4MRN - chains A and B; structure by X-ray diffraction, 2.50 A resolution.

Chain A (and B):
Name: ABC transporter related protein
From: Novosphingobium aromaticivorans
Notes: chain B of this document is another copy of the same molecule, construct and numbering; everything in this record applies to it too
Reference sequence: Q2G506 (Q2G506_NOVAD); residues 1-608 here = UniProt positions 1-608
Chain sequence (614 residues; each row starts with the number of its first residue):
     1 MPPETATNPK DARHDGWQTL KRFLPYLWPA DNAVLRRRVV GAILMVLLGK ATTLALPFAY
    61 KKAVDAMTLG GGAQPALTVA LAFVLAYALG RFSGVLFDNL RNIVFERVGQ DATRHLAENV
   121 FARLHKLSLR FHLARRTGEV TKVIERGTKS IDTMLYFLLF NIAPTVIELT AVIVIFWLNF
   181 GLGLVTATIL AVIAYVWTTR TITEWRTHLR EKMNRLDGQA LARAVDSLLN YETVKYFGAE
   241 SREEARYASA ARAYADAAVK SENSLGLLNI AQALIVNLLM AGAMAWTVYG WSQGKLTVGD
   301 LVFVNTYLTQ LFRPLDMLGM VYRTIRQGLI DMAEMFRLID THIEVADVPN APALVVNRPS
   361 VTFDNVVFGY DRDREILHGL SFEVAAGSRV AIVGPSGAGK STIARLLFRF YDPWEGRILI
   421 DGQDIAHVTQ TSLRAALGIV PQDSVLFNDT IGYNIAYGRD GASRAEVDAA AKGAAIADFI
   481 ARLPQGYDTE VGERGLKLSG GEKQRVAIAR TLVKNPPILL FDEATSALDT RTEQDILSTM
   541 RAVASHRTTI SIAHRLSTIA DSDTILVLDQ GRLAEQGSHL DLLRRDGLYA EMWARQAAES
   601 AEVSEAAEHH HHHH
Unresolved in the structure: 1-7, 608-614 (chain B: 1-8, 607-614)
Modified positions: Mse1 (selenomethionine); Mse45, Mse67, Mse154, Mse213, Mse280, Mse284, Mse317, Mse320, Mse332, Mse335, Mse540, Mse592 (selenomethionine; parent Met)
Differences from the reference sequence: expression tag (609-614)
UniProt features mapped onto this chain:
  - binding site (glutathione): R206 to R210, N269 to Q272, D316 to G319
  - binding site (ATP): Y370, G394 to R405
  - mutagenesis: Y195 (Y195F: Strongly increases basal rate of ATP hydrolysis), N269 (N269A: Increases basal rate of ATP hydrolysis and abolishes stimulation of ATP hydrolysis by glutathione), Q272 (Q272A: Abolishes glutathione-dependent ATP hydrolysis), G319 (G319L: Abolishes glutathione-dependent ATP hydrolysis), E523 (E523Q: Abolishes transporter activity)
From the paper describing this entry:
  - mutagenesis - Y195F, Y195F/Q272A, N269A: increased catalytic activity
  - mutagenesis - Q272A: abolished catalytic activity

Chain A / chain B interface:
Contacting residue pairs - 194 pairs, chain A then chain B:
  Y60(A) - Mse284(B)  hydrophobic
  Y60(A) - V302(B)
  Y60(A) - N305(B)
  Mse67(A) - V288(B)  hydrophobic
  Mse67(A) - W291(B)
  Mse67(A) - V298(B)  hydrophobic
  Mse67(A) - L301(B)
  T68(A) - T68(B)
  L77(A) - V288(B)  hydrophobic
  L77(A) - Y289(B)  hydrophobic
  L77(A) - S292(B)
  A80(A) - V288(B)  hydrophobic
  L81(A) - A285(B)
  L81(A) - V288(B)  hydrophobic
  V84(A) - Mse284(B)  hydrophobic
  V84(A) - A285(B)
  V84(A) - V288(B)  hydrophobic
  L85(A) - A285(B)  hydrophobic
  Y87(A) - Mse284(B)
  Y87(A) - N305(B)  hydrogen bond
  A88(A) - N277(B)
  A88(A) - A281(B)  hydrophobic
  R91(A) - N277(B)  hydrogen bond
  R91(A) - Mse280(B)
  F92(A) - I270(B)
  F92(A) - A273(B)
  F92(A) - L274(B)  hydrophobic
  F92(A) - N277(B)
  V95(A) - N269(B)
  V95(A) - A273(B)  hydrophobic
  L96(A) - I270(B)  hydrophobic
  N99(A) - L265(B)
  N99(A) - G266(B)
  N99(A) - N269(B)  hydrogen bond
  I103(A) - N263(B)
  E106(A) - V259(B)
  E106(A) - E262(B)
  R107(A) - D256(B)  salt bridge
  R107(A) - V259(B)
  Q110(A) - Y254(B)
  Q110(A) - A255(B)
  Q110(A) - A258(B)
  R114(A) - A251(B)
  R114(A) - R252(B)
  A117(A) - Y247(B)
  E118(A) - A248(B)
  F121(A) - A224(B)
  F121(A) - S227(B)
  F121(A) - L228(B)  hydrophobic
  F121(A) - E243(B)
  F121(A) - E244(B)
  F121(A) - Y247(B)  hydrophobic
  A122(A) - E244(B)
  L124(A) - L228(B)  hydrophobic
  L124(A) - Y231(B)
  H125(A) - S227(B)  hydrogen bond
  H125(A) - Y231(B)
  H125(A) - K235(B)  hydrogen bond (backbone-side chain)
  H125(A) - E240(B)
  L127(A) - Y231(B)  hydrogen bond (backbone-side chain)
  S128(A) - Y231(B)
  L129(A) - Y231(B)  hydrophobic
  L129(A) - E232(B)
  L133(A) - L228(B)
  L133(A) - L229(B)
  R135(A) - L229(B)
  R136(A) - R136(B)
  T137(A) - V225(B)
  T137(A) - L229(B)
  T141(A) - L221(B)
  T141(A) - V225(B)
  K142(A) - E145(B)  salt bridge
  I144(A) - L221(B)  hydrophobic
  E145(A) - L221(B)
  L221(A) - T141(B)
  L221(A) - I144(B)  hydrophobic
  L221(A) - E145(B)
  A224(A) - F121(B)
  V225(A) - T137(B)
  V225(A) - T141(B)
  V225(A) - I144(B)  hydrophobic
  D226(A) - F447(B)
  D226(A) - N448(B)  hydrogen bond (side chain-backbone)
  S227(A) - F121(B)
  S227(A) - H125(B)  hydrogen bond
  L228(A) - L124(B)  hydrophobic
  L228(A) - L133(B)
  L229(A) - R135(B)
  L229(A) - T137(B)
  N230(A) - V445(B)
  N230(A) - F447(B)
  Y231(A) - L124(B)
  Y231(A) - H125(B)
  Y231(A) - L127(B)  hydrogen bond (side chain-backbone)
  Y231(A) - S128(B)
  Y231(A) - L129(B)  hydrophobic
  E232(A) - L129(B)
  E232(A) - F410(B)
  T233(A) - V445(B)
  T233(A) - Y457(B)
  V234(A) - Y457(B)
  K235(A) - H125(B)  hydrogen bond (side chain-backbone)
  K235(A) - F410(B)
  K235(A) - R434(B)
  Y236(A) - F408(B)
  Y236(A) - F410(B)  hydrophobic
  Y236(A) - I439(B)  hydrophobic
  Y236(A) - K514(B)  hydrogen bond (backbone-side chain)
  F237(A) - Y457(B)
  F237(A) - G458(B)
  F237(A) - R510(B)
  A239(A) - Y457(B)
  E240(A) - H125(B)
  R242(A) - Y457(B)  hydrogen bond (side chain-backbone)
  R242(A) - D460(B)  salt bridge
  E243(A) - F121(B)
  E243(A) - H125(B)
  E243(A) - F447(B)
  E243(A) - Y457(B)  hydrogen bond
  E244(A) - F121(B)
  E244(A) - A122(B)
  R246(A) - D449(B)  salt bridge
  R246(A) - Y453(B)  hydrogen bond
  Y247(A) - A117(B)
  Y247(A) - F121(B)  hydrophobic
  A248(A) - E118(B)
  A251(A) - R114(B)
  R252(A) - R114(B)
  Y254(A) - Q110(B)
  A255(A) - Q110(B)
  D256(A) - R107(B)  salt bridge
  A258(A) - Q110(B)
  V259(A) - R107(B)
  E262(A) - E106(B)
  N263(A) - I103(B)
  G266(A) - N99(B)
  N269(A) - N99(B)  hydrogen bond
  I270(A) - F92(B)
  I270(A) - L96(B)  hydrophobic
  A273(A) - F92(B)
  A273(A) - V95(B)  hydrophobic
  L274(A) - F92(B)  hydrophobic
  N277(A) - A88(B)
  N277(A) - R91(B)  hydrogen bond
  N277(A) - F92(B)
  Mse280(A) - R91(B)
  A281(A) - L85(B)  hydrophobic
  A281(A) - A88(B)  hydrophobic
  Mse284(A) - Y60(B)  hydrophobic
  Mse284(A) - V84(B)  hydrophobic
  Mse284(A) - Y87(B)
  A285(A) - L81(B)  hydrophobic
  V288(A) - Mse67(B)  hydrophobic
  V288(A) - A80(B)  hydrophobic
  V288(A) - L81(B)  hydrophobic
  Y289(A) - L77(B)  hydrophobic
  W291(A) - Mse67(B)
  S292(A) - A73(B)
  S292(A) - L77(B)
  V298(A) - Mse67(B)  hydrophobic
  L301(A) - Mse67(B)
  V302(A) - Y60(B)
  N305(A) - Y60(B)
  N305(A) - Y87(B)  hydrogen bond
  T309(A) - R91(B)
  D316(A) - R313(B)  salt bridge
  F408(A) - Y236(B)
  F410(A) - E232(B)
  F410(A) - K235(B)
  F410(A) - Y236(B)  hydrophobic
  R434(A) - K235(B)
  I439(A) - Y236(B)  hydrophobic
  V445(A) - N230(B)
  L446(A) - N230(B)
  F447(A) - D226(B)
  F447(A) - N230(B)
  F447(A) - E243(B)
  N448(A) - D226(B)  hydrogen bond (backbone-side chain)
  D449(A) - R246(B)  salt bridge
  Y453(A) - R246(B)  hydrogen bond
  Y457(A) - V234(B)
  Y457(A) - A239(B)
  Y457(A) - R242(B)  hydrogen bond (backbone-side chain)
  Y457(A) - E243(B)  hydrogen bond
  G458(A) - F237(B)
  D460(A) - R242(B)
  R510(A) - T233(B)
  R510(A) - F237(B)
  K514(A) - Y236(B)  hydrogen bond (side chain-backbone)
  K514(A) - F237(B)
  T530(A) - A606(B)
  R531(A) - E602(B)  salt bridge
  Q534(A) - A606(B)
  S604(A) - S604(B)
Also at the interface, not in a pair above, chain A (120 interface residues in all): V64, K126, V140, D152, L265, L267, V276, R313, L437, R459, T511, A607
Also at the interface, not in a pair above, chain B (118 interface residues in all): V64, V140, K142, D152, V276, T309, R405, L437, L446, T511, S600, V603

Overview:
120 residues of chain A and 118 residues of chain B are in contact, with 22 hydrogen bonds and 8 salt bridges.
Polar contacts include R107(A)-D256(B), K142(A)-E145(B) and R242(A)-D460(B). From the paper: Y195F,
Y195F/Q272A and N269A of chain A increase catalytic activity; Q272A of chain A abolishes catalytic activity.
Chain A and chain B are both ABC transporter related protein (Novosphingobium aromaticivorans); the structure,
Structure of a bacterial Atm1-family ABC transporter, was determined by X-ray diffraction together with 4MRP,
4MRR, 4MRS and 4MRV from the same study.
